2I3H - chains A and C; structure by X-ray diffraction, 1.62 A resolution.

# Chain A
Molecule: Baculoviral IAP repeat-containing protein 7
Organism: Homo sapiens
Notes: fragment: ML-IAP residues 63-172; engineered mutation(s): RESIDUES 150, 160-168, AND 172 REPLACED WITH XIAP-BIR3 HOMOLOGUES
UniProt: Q96CA5 (BIRC7_HUMAN); numbering as in UniProt (aligned over 63-172)
Chain sequence (133 residues; row label = number of the first residue in the row):
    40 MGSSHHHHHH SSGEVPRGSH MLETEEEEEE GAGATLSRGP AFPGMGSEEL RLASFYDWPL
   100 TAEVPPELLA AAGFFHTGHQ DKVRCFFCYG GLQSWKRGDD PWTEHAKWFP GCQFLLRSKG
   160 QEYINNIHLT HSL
Not modelled in the structure: 40-77, 168-172
Sequence notes: initiating methionine (40); expression tag (41-62)
Bound ions: Zn2+: Cys124, Cys127, His144, Cys151

# Chain C
Molecule: AVPW peptide
Chain sequence (4 residues; row label = number of the first residue in the row):
     1 AVPW

# Interface between chain A and chain C
Residue-residue contacts (18):
  Thr116(A) with Trp4(C)
  Lys121(A) with Trp4(C)
  Val122(A) with Trp4(C), hydrogen bond (backbone-side chain)
  Arg123(A) with Trp4(C)
  Gly130(A) with Pro3(C); Trp4(C), hydrogen bond (backbone-backbone)
  Leu131(A) with Val2(C); Pro3(C); Trp4(C), hydrogen bond (backbone-side chain)
  Gln132(A) with Ala1(C); Val2(C), hydrogen bond (backbone-backbone); Trp4(C)
  Ser133(A) with Ala1(C)
  Trp134(A) with Ala1(C), hydrophobic
  Asp138(A) with Ala1(C), hydrogen bond (side chain-backbone)
  Glu143(A) with Ala1(C), hydrogen bond (side chain-backbone)
  Trp147(A) with Ala1(C), hydrogen bond (side chain-backbone); Pro3(C), hydrophobic

# Summary
Chain A and chain C form an interface of 12 and 4 residues respectively; the contacts include 7 hydrogen
bonds. Among the polar pairs are Val122(A)-Trp4(C), Leu131(A)-Trp4(C) and Asp138(A)-Ala1(C). Cys124(A),
Cys127(A), His144(A) and Cys151(A) coordinate Zn2+.
Chain A is Baculoviral IAP repeat-containing protein 7 (Homo sapiens) and chain C is AVPW peptide; the
structure, Structure of an ML-IAP/XIAP chimera bound to a 4-mer peptide (AVPW), was determined by X-ray
diffraction, deposited together with 2I3I.
